5HJS - chains A and B of the 4 polymer chains in the assembly; structure by X-ray diffraction, 1.72 A resolution.

Chain A (and B):
Protein: Oxysterols receptor LXR-alpha
Source organism: Homo sapiens
Notes: chain B of this document is another copy of the same molecule, construct and numbering; everything in this record applies to it too
UniProt: Q13133 (NR1H3_HUMAN); residues 18-283 here correspond to UniProt positions 182-447 (UniProt number = residue number + 164)
Sequence (283 residues; numbered 1 to 283; the number before each row is that of its first residue):
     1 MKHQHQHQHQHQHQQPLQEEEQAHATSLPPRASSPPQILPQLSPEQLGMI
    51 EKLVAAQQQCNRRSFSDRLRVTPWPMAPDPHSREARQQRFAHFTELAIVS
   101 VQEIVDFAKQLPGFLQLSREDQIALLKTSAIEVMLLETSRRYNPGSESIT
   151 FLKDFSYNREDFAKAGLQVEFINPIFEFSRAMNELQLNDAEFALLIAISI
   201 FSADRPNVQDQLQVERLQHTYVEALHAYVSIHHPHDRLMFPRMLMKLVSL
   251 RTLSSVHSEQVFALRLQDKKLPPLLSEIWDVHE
Not modelled in the structure: 1-40, 59-68, 76-81, 283
Differences from the reference sequence: expression tag (1-17)
Ligand contacts: 668 (2-chloro-4-{1'-[(2R)-2-hydroxy-3-methyl-2-(trifluoromethyl)butanoyl]-4,4'-bipiperidin-1-yl}-N,N-dimethylbenzamide): Phe90, Phe93, Thr94, Leu96, Ala97, Val99, Ser100, Glu103, Ile131, Met134, Glu137, Thr138, Arg141, Phe151, Leu152, Leu167, Phe171, His257, Gln260, Leu264, Leu271, Leu275, Trp279

Interface between chain A and chain B:
Pairs across the interface - 30 pairs, chain A then chain B:
  Ile198(A) with Met245(B), hydrophobic
  Asp204(A) with Ser249(B), hydrogen bond
  Gln211(A) with Glu177(B), hydrogen bond
  Gln218(A) with Met245(B)
  His219(A) with Leu238(B); Arg242(B)
  Val222(A) with Pro241(B), hydrophobic
  Glu223(A) with Leu238(B)
  Leu238(A) with His219(B); Glu223(B)
  Phe240(A) with Pro241(B), hydrophobic
  Pro241(A) with Val222(B), hydrophobic; Phe240(B), hydrophobic; Leu244(B), hydrophobic
  Arg242(A) with His219(B)
  Leu244(A) with Pro241(B), hydrophobic
  Met245(A) with Ile198(B), hydrophobic; Gln218(B); Leu247(B), hydrophobic
  Leu247(A) with Met245(B), hydrophobic; Val248(B)
  Val248(A) with Leu247(B); Val248(B), hydrophobic; Arg251(B)
  Ser249(A) with Asp204(B), hydrogen bond
  Arg251(A) with Val248(B); Arg251(B); Thr252(B), hydrogen bond
  Thr252(A) with Arg251(B), hydrogen bond
  Ser255(A) with Ser255(B), hydrogen bond
Other interface residues (no listed pair), chain A (22 interface residues in all): Arg180, Glu215, His226
Other interface residues (no listed pair), chain B (24 interface residues in all): Arg180, Gln211, Glu215, His226, Lys246

Summary:
22 residues of chain A and 24 residues of chain B are in contact; the contacts include 6 hydrogen bonds. Among
the polar pairs are Asp204(A)-Ser249(B), Gln211(A)-Glu177(B) and Arg251(A)-Thr252(B). Chain A binds compound
668.
Both chains are Oxysterols receptor LXR-alpha (Homo sapiens). Entry 5HJS (Identification of LXRbeta selective
agonists for the treatment of Alzheimer's Disease) was determined by X-ray diffraction together with 5HJP from
the same study.
